Entry 8HDS (electron microscopy, 3.57 A resolution); this record covers chains F and h of the 24 polymer chains in the assembly.

# Chain F
Name: Pam3 portal protein
Source organism: uncultured cyanophage
Amino-acid sequence (621 residues; row label = number of the first residue in the row):
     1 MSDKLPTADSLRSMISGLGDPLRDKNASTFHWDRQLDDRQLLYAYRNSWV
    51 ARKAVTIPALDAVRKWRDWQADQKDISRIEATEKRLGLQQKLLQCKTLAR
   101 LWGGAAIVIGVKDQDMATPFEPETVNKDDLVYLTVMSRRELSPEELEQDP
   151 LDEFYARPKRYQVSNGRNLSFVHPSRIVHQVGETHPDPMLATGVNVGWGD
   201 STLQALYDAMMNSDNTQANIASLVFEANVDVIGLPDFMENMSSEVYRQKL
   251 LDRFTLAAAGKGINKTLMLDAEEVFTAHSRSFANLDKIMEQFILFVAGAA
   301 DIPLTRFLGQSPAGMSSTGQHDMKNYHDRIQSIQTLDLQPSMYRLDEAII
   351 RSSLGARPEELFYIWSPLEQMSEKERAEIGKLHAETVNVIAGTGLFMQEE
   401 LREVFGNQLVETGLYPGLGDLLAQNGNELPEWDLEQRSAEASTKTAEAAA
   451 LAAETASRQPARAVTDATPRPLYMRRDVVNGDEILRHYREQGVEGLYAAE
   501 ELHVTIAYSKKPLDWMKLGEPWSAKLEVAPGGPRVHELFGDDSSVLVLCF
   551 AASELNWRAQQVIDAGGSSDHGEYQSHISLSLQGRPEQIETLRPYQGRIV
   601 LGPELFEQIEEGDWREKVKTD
Disordered / not traced: 1-9, 452-621

# Chain h
Name: Pam3 adaptor protein
Source organism: uncultured cyanophage
Amino-acid sequence (131 residues; numbered 1 to 131; the number before each row is that of its first residue):
     1 MNPIPAASDLKTRYPEFTGVSDAVVNAIIAEVNGMVDDGWEVSDQKPAVL
    51 ALAAHMLSREGYPGRATNPNSFDPTNRPILSRKVGDVSTTFGRTDGGAAE
   101 GGANSYNYSSTVYGQTFLRLLRLNAPAVGLV
Disordered / not traced: 1

# Chain F / chain h interface
Contacting residue pairs (25):
  D236(F) with S105(h), hydrogen bond
  F237(F) with A127(h), hydrophobic; V128(h)
  M238(F) with L121(h); A125(h); A127(h), hydrophobic
  E239(F) with M35(h); Y108(h); L121(h)
  M241(F) with A125(h); V128(h)
  S242(F) with M35(h); W40(h), hydrogen bond (backbone-side chain); L121(h); A125(h)
  S243(F) with G34(h), hydrogen bond (side chain-backbone); M35(h); V36(h); D37(h)
  E244(F) with D37(h), hydrogen bond (backbone-side chain)
  Y246(F) with G34(h); M35(h), hydrophobic
  L251(F) with V131(h)
  F254(F) with V131(h)
  T255(F) with V131(h)
Other interface residues (no listed pair), chain h (15 interface residues in all): R122, P126, G129

# In short
Chain F and chain h form an interface of 12 and 15 residues respectively; the contacts include 4 hydrogen
bonds. Polar contacts include D236(F)-S105(h), S242(F)-W40(h) and S243(F)-G34(h).
Here chain F is Pam3 portal protein and chain h is Pam3 adaptor protein, both from uncultured cyanophage.
Entry 8HDS (Cyanophage Pam3 portal-adaptor) was determined by electron microscopy together with 8HDR, 7YFW,
7YFZ and 8HDW from the same study.
